Entry 5X4N (X-ray diffraction, 1.94 A resolution); this record covers chain A.

== Chain A ==
Protein: B-cell lymphoma 6 protein
Organism: Homo sapiens
UniProtKB: P41182 (BCL6_HUMAN); numbering as in UniProt (aligned over 5-129)
Amino-acid sequence (141 residues; each row starts with the number of its first residue; numbers below 1 keep their minus sign (Leu-11 is residue -11)):
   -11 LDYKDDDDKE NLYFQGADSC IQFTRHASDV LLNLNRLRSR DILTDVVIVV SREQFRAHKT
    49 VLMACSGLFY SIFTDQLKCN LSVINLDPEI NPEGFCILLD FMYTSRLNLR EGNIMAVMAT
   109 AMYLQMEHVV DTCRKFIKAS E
Unresolved in the structure: -11 to -1
Construct notes: expression tag (-11 to 4)
Ligand contacts: 5-chloro-N4-phenylpyrimidine-2,4-diamine (7ZL): Asn21, Arg24, Leu25
Curated features (UniProtKB/Swiss-Prot):
  - mutagenesis: Asn21 (N21K: Abolishes interaction with NCOR2 and HDAC2, no effect on interaction with CTBP1 and transcriptional autoinhibition; when associated with A-116 and 376-Q--Q-379), Ser59 (S59A: Abolished ubiquitination by the SCF(FBXL17) complex), His116 (H116A: Abolishes interaction with NCOR2 and HDAC2, no effect on interaction with CTBP1 and transcriptional autoinhibition; when associated with K-21 and 376-Q--Q-379)

== Summary ==
Ligands of chain A: 5-chloro-N4-phenylpyrimidine-2,4-diamine. Curated annotation (UniProt) lists 3 mutagenesis
sites.
Chain A is B-cell lymphoma 6 protein (Homo sapiens); the structure, Crystal structure of the BCL6 BTB domain
in complex with Compound 4, was determined by X-ray diffraction, deposited together with 5X4M, 5X4O, 5X4P and
5X4Q.
